PDB entry 6PCC | X-ray diffraction, 1.96 A resolution | chains B and D of the 4 polymer chains in the assembly

Chain B (and D):
Name: Beta-ketoadipyl-CoA thiolase
Source organism: Pseudomonas putida (strain ATCC 47054 / DSM 6125 / NCIMB 11950 / KT2440)
Notes: EC 2.3.1.16, 2.3.1.174; chain D of this document is another copy of the same molecule, construct and numbering; everything in this record applies to it too
UniProt: Q88N39 (Q88N39_PSEPK); residue numbers follow UniProt; this construct covers 1-400
Chain sequence (423 residues; each row starts with the number of its first residue; numbers below 1 keep their minus sign (Met-22 is residue -22)):
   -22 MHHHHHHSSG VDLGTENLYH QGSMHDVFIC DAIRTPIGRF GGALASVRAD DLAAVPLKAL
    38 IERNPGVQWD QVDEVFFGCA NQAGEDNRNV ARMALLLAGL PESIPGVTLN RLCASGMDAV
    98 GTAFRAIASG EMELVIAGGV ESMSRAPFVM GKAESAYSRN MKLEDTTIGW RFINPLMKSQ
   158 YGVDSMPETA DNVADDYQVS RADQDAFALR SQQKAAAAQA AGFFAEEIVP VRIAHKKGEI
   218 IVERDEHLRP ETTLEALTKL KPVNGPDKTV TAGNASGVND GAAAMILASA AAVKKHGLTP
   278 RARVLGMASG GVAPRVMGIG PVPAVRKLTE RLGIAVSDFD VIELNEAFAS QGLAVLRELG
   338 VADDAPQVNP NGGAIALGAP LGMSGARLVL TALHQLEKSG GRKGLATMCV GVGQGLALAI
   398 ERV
Unresolved in the structure: -22 to -1, 213-215 (chain D: -22 to -2)
Covalent attachments: coenzyme A (COA) linked to Cys90
Modified positions: Cys386 (S-hydroxycysteine; CSO)
Differences from the reference sequence: initiating methionine (-22); expression tag (-21 to 0); engineered mutation Ala356 (His in Q88N39)
Residues lining bound ligands:
  - coenzyme A (COA): Ile145, Met163, Pro164, Gln189, Arg226, Thr229, Ala233, Leu234, Leu237, Val240, Ala249, Gly250, Ala252, Ser253, Gly254, Val255, Asn322, Ala324, Phe325, Ala356, Leu358, Cys386
  - hexanal (O8Y): Ala57, Asn58, Leu89, Thr143, Thr144, Ile145, Gly146, Arg148, Met163, Leu358, Gly388
What the authors report for this chain:
  - binding site for coenzyme A: Cys90
  - binding site for hexanal: Thr143 to Gly146, Arg148
  - specificity-determining residues: Thr143 to Met163
  - catalytic residues: Cys90 (proposed by the authors, not directly observed)
  - mutagenesis - H356A: decreased catalytic activity

Chain B / chain D interface:
Residue-residue contacts (19; chain B residue first):
  Met127(B) - Met127(D)  hydrophobic
  Lys129(B) - Tyr134(D)
  Lys129(B) - Ser135(D)
  Lys129(B) - Arg136(D)
  Ala130(B) - Ala130(D)  hydrophobic
  Ala130(B) - Ala133(D)
  Ala130(B) - Tyr134(D)  hydrogen bond (backbone-backbone)
  Glu131(B) - Ala133(D)
  Glu131(B) - Tyr134(D)
  Ala133(B) - Ala130(D)
  Ala133(B) - Glu131(D)
  Ala133(B) - Ser132(D)
  Ala133(B) - Ala133(D)
  Tyr134(B) - Lys129(D)
  Tyr134(B) - Ala130(D)  hydrogen bond (backbone-backbone)
  Tyr134(B) - Glu131(D)
  Ser135(B) - Lys129(D)
  Met138(B) - Met127(D)  hydrophobic
  Met138(B) - Met138(D)  hydrophobic
Also at the interface, not in a pair above, chain B (10 interface residues in all): Ser132, Arg136

Summary:
Chain B and chain D each contribute 10 residues to their interface, with 2 hydrogen bonds. The hydrogen-bonded
pair Ala130(B)-Tyr134(D) is a backbone contact. Ligands of chain B: hexanal. Covalently linked coenzyme A: at
Cys90(B). The paper reports the catalytic residue Cys90(B); H356A of chain B reduces catalytic activity.
Chain B and chain D are both Beta-ketoadipyl-CoA thiolase (Pseudomonas putida (strain ATCC 47054 / DSM 6125 /
NCIMB 11950 / KT2440)); the structure, Crystal structure of beta-ketoadipyl-CoA thiolase mutant (H356A) in
complex hexanoyl coenzyme A, was determined by X-ray diffraction together with 6PCA, 6PCB and 6PCD from the
same study.
